9LW9 - chains B and D of the 4 polymer chains in the assembly; structure by electron microscopy, 3.46 A resolution.

[Chain B]
Protein: Portal protein
Source organism: Mycolicibacterium phage Mycofy1
UniProt: A0A0A7RVH8 (A0A0A7RVH8_9CAUD); residue numbers follow UniProt; this construct covers 1-466
Sequence (466 residues; each row starts with the number of its first residue):
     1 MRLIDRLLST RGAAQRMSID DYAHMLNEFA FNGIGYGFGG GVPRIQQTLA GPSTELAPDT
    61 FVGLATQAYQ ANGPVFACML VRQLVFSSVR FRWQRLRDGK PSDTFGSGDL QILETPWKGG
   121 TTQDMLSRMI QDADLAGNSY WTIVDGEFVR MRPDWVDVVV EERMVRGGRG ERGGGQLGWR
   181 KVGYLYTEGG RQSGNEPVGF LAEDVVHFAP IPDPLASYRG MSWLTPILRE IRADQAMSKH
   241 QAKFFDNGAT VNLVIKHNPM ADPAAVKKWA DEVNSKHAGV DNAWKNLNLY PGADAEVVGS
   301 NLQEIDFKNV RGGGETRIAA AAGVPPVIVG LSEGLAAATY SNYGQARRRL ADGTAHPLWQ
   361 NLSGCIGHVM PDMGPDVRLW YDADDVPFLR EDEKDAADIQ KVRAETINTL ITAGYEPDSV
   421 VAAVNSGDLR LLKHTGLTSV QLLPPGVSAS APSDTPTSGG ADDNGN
Disordered / not traced: 1-42, 166-173, 446-466
Construct notes: conflict Gly108 (Arg in A0A0A7RVH8), Pro452 (Ser in A0A0A7RVH8)

[Chain D]
Protein: Adaptor protein gp8
Source organism: Mycolicibacterium phage Mycofy1
Sequence (182 residues; numbered 1 to 182; the number before each row is that of its first residue):
     1 MAELKPDDLP AKVRGQFADN TEAQAAIDAV LAAARRWCGW HVSPVIVDDV MELDGPGGRV
    61 LSLPTLNLVS VSSVVELGHA LDVSTLDRSR RKGTLTKPYG RWTARDGAIV VTATHGFTEA
   121 EAADWRRAVV QLVGQRAQTS RPSADLKRKK IDDVEYEWFE TAVSVDAELS AVFSPFRILP
   181 SP
Disordered / not traced: 1-2, 140-147, 159-163

[How chain B and chain D interact]
Residue-residue contacts (23):
  Asp262(B) with Pro175(D)
  Ala265(B) with Arg177(D); Leu179(D)
  Lys268(B) with Ser62(D); Leu63(D), hydrogen bond (side chain-backbone); Thr65(D), hydrogen bond (side chain-backbone); Lys92(D), hydrogen bond (side chain-backbone); Gly93(D)
  Trp269(B) with Leu179(D), hydrophobic; Pro180(D), hydrogen bond (side chain-backbone); Pro182(D)
  Asp271(B) with Val60(D); Lys92(D)
  Glu272(B) with Ser62(D), hydrogen bond; Ser181(D), hydrogen bond; Pro182(D)
  Val273(B) with Pro182(D), hydrophobic
  Ser275(B) with Arg59(D); Val60(D)
  Lys276(B) with Pro182(D)
  Asp281(B) with Arg101(D), salt bridge
  Asn288(B) with Pro182(D)
  Tyr290(B) with Pro180(D)
Also at the interface, not in a pair above, chain B (17 interface residues in all): Met260, Ala264, Val266, Lys267, Asn274
Also at the interface, not in a pair above, chain D (19 interface residues in all): Gly58, Leu66, Thr94, Ser174, Ile178

[Overview]
The interface between chain B and chain D involves 17 residues on one side and 19 on the other, with 6
hydrogen bonds and 1 salt bridge. Among the polar pairs are Asp281(B)-Arg101(D), Lys268(B)-Leu63(D) and
Lys268(B)-Thr65(D).
Chain B is Portal protein and chain D is Adaptor protein gp8, both from Mycolicibacterium phage Mycofy1; the
structure, Bacteriophage Mycofy1 proximal head-to-tail interface (C6 symmetry), was determined by electron
microscopy (same publication as 9LW6, 9LW7, 9LW8 and 9LWA).
